4UOX - chains A and D of the 4 polymer chains in the assembly; structure by X-ray diffraction, 2.08 A resolution.

# Chain A (and D)
Molecule: Putrescine aminotransferase
Source organism: Escherichia coli
Notes: EC 2.6.1.82; chain D of this document is another copy of the same molecule, construct and numbering; everything in this record applies to it too
UniProt: P42588 (PAT_ECOLI); numbering as in UniProt (aligned over 1-459)
Sequence (467 residues; numbered 1 to 467; the number before each row is that of its first residue):
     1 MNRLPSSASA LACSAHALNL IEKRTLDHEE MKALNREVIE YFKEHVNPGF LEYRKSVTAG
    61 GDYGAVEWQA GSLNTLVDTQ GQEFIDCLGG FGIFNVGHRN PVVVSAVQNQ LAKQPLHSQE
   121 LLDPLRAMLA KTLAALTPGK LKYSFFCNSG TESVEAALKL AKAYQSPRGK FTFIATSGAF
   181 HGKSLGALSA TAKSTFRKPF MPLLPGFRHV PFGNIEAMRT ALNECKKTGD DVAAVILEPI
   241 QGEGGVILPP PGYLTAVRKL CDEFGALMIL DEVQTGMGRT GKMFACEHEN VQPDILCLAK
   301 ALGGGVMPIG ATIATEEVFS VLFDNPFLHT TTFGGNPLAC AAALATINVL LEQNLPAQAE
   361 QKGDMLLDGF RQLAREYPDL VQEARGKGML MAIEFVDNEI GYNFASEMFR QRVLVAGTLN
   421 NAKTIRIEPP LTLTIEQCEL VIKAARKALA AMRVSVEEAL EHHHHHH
Not modelled in the structure: 1-6, 460-467 (chain D: 1-7, 460-467)
Differences from the reference sequence: expression tag (460-467)
Curated features (UniProtKB/Swiss-Prot):
  - binding site (pyridoxal 5'-phosphate): Gly150, Thr151, Gln274, Thr332
  - modified residue: Lys300 (N6-(pyridoxal phosphate)lysine)
Small-molecule neighbours:
  - pyridoxal phosphate / 1,4-diaminobutane, molecule 1: Phe91, Ser149, Gly150, Thr151, Glu152, Phe180, His181, Gly182, Glu238, Glu243, Asp271, Val273, Gln274, Lys300, Leu419
  - pyridoxal phosphate / 1,4-diaminobutane, molecule 2: Gln119, Glu152, Thr330, Thr331, Thr332, Phe333
Reported in the primary citation:
  - conformationally variable residues (side-chain flip): Lys300, Tyr402
  - binding site for 1,4-diaminobutane: Phe91, Gln119, Phe180, Glu243, Thr332, Leu419
  - specificity-determining residues: Phe327, Leu419
  - specificity-determining residues: Phe91, Lys183 (by similarity / conservation)
  - catalytic residues: Lys300 (by similarity / conservation)
  - contacts within the chain: Glu243-Arg426 (salt bridge)

# Interface between chain A and chain D
Contacting residue pairs (42; chain A residue first):
  Ser177(A) - Glu224(D)  hydrogen bond
  Ser177(A) - Lys227(D)
  Ala192(A) - Lys227(D)
  Ala192(A) - Thr228(D)
  Ser194(A) - Lys227(D)  hydrogen bond (backbone-backbone)
  Ser194(A) - Thr228(D)
  Ser194(A) - Gly229(D)
  Arg197(A) - Thr228(D)  hydrogen bond (side chain-backbone)
  Arg197(A) - Asp230(D)  salt bridge
  Lys198(A) - Gly169(D)
  Lys198(A) - Gly229(D)
  Lys198(A) - Asp231(D)  salt bridge
  Met201(A) - Thr228(D)
  Met201(A) - Gly229(D)
  Met201(A) - Asp230(D)
  Phe207(A) - Arg208(D)
  Arg208(A) - Phe207(D)
  Arg208(A) - Arg208(D)
  His209(A) - Arg208(D)
  His209(A) - Glu224(D)
  His209(A) - Thr228(D)
  Val210(A) - Glu224(D)
  Pro211(A) - Thr220(D)
  Pro211(A) - Glu224(D)
  Thr220(A) - Pro211(D)
  Glu224(A) - Ser177(D)  hydrogen bond
  Glu224(A) - His209(D)
  Glu224(A) - Val210(D)
  Glu224(A) - Pro211(D)
  Lys227(A) - Ser177(D)  hydrogen bond
  Lys227(A) - Ala192(D)
  Lys227(A) - Ser194(D)  hydrogen bond (backbone-backbone)
  Thr228(A) - Ala192(D)
  Thr228(A) - Ser194(D)
  Thr228(A) - Arg197(D)  hydrogen bond (backbone-side chain)
  Thr228(A) - Met201(D)
  Thr228(A) - His209(D)
  Gly229(A) - Ser194(D)
  Gly229(A) - Lys198(D)
  Gly229(A) - Met201(D)
  Asp230(A) - Arg197(D)  salt bridge
  Asp230(A) - Met201(D)
Other interface residues (no listed pair), chain A (19 interface residues in all): Lys193, Asp231
Other interface residues (no listed pair), chain D (21 interface residues in all): Lys193, Lys226

# In short
19 residues of chain A face 21 of chain D across their interface, with 7 hydrogen bonds and 3 salt bridges.
Among the polar pairs are Arg197(A)-Asp230(D), Lys198(A)-Asp231(D) and Ser177(A)-Glu224(D). Ligands of chain
A: pyridoxal phosphate / 1,4-diaminobutane. The paper reports the catalytic residue Lys300(A); a binding site
for 1,4-diaminobutane at Phe91(A), Gln119(A) and Phe180(A) among others.
Chain A and chain D are both Putrescine aminotransferase (Escherichia coli); the structure, Crystal structure
of YgjG in complex with Pyridoxal-5'-phosphate and putrescine, was determined by X-ray diffraction together
with 4UOY from the same study.
